2GIJ - chains A and B of the 4 polymer chains in the assembly; structure by X-ray diffraction, 1.93 A resolution.

== Chain A (and B) ==
Protein: Type II restriction enzyme HincII
Organism: Haemophilus influenzae
Notes: EC 3.1.21.4; chain B of this document is another copy of the same molecule, construct and numbering; everything in this record applies to it too
UniProt: P17743 (T2C2_HAEIN); numbering as in UniProt (aligned over 2-258)
Chain sequence (257 residues; each row starts with the number of its first residue):
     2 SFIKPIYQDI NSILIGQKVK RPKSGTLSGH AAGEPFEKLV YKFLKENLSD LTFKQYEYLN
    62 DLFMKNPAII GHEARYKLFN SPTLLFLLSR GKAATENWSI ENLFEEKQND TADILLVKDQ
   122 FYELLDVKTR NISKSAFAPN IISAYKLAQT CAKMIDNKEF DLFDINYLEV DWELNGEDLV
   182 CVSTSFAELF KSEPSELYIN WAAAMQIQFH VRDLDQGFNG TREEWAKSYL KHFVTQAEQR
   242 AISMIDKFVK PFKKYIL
Disordered / not traced: 23-34 (chain B: 19-36, 175-176, 258)
Differences from the reference sequence: conflict T130 (Arg in P17743), W173 (Ser in P17743); engineered mutation F138 (Gln in P17743)
Ion coordination: Ca2+: D114, D127, V128 (shared with 2 residues of chain F); Na+: D127, I142 (shared with 1 residue of chain F)

== How chain A and chain B interact ==
Residue-residue contacts (52):
  Y146(A) - K248(B)
  Y146(A) - F249(B)  hydrophobic
  A149(A) - F253(B)
  A153(A) - Y256(B)
  I156(A) - Y256(B)  hydrophobic
  D157(A) - K255(B)  salt bridge
  D157(A) - Y256(B)  hydrogen bond
  W202(A) - M245(B)  hydrophobic
  A203(A) - A205(B)
  A205(A) - A203(B)
  M206(A) - A203(B)  hydrophobic
  M206(A) - R241(B)
  M206(A) - F249(B)  hydrophobic
  K228(A) - I257(B)
  L231(A) - F253(B)  hydrophobic
  L231(A) - Y256(B)  hydrophobic
  L231(A) - I257(B)  hydrophobic
  K232(A) - I257(B)
  F234(A) - F249(B)
  F234(A) - F253(B)  hydrophobic
  V235(A) - V250(B)
  V235(A) - F253(B)  hydrophobic
  V235(A) - I257(B)  hydrophobic
  A238(A) - M245(B)
  A238(A) - F249(B)  hydrophobic
  A238(A) - V250(B)  hydrophobic
  E239(A) - V250(B)
  E239(A) - K254(B)  salt bridge
  R241(A) - M245(B)
  A242(A) - A242(B)
  M245(A) - W202(B)  hydrophobic
  M245(A) - A238(B)
  M245(A) - R241(B)
  M245(A) - M245(B)  hydrophobic
  F249(A) - Y146(B)  hydrophobic
  F249(A) - M206(B)  hydrophobic
  F249(A) - F234(B)
  F249(A) - A238(B)  hydrophobic
  V250(A) - V235(B)  hydrophobic
  V250(A) - A238(B)  hydrophobic
  V250(A) - E239(B)
  F253(A) - Y146(B)  hydrophobic
  F253(A) - A149(B)
  F253(A) - F234(B)  hydrophobic
  F253(A) - V235(B)  hydrophobic
  Y256(A) - A153(B)
  Y256(A) - I156(B)  hydrophobic
  Y256(A) - D157(B)  hydrogen bond
  Y256(A) - L231(B)  hydrophobic
  I257(A) - K228(B)
  I257(A) - L231(B)  hydrophobic
  I257(A) - K232(B)
Also at the interface, not in a pair above, chain A (27 interface residues in all): Q150, I246, K248
Also at the interface, not in a pair above, chain B (29 interface residues in all): Q150, I246

== Overview ==
27 residues of chain A face 29 of chain B across their interface; the contacts include 2 hydrogen bonds and 2
salt bridges. Polar contacts include D157(A)-K255(B), E239(A)-K254(B) and D157(A)-Y256(B). D127(A) and I142(A)
coordinate Na+. D114(A), D127(A) and V128(A) form the Ca2+ site.
Chain A and chain B are both Type II restriction enzyme HincII (Haemophilus influenzae); the structure, Q138F
HincII bound to cognate DNA GTTAAC and Ca2+, was determined by X-ray diffraction (same publication as 2GIE,
2GIG, 2GIH and 2GII).
